Entry 8X98 (electron microscopy, 3.69 A resolution); this record covers chains A and B of the 4 polymer chains in the assembly.

[Chain A]
Protein: Capsid protein VP4
From: Coxsackievirus A16
UniProtKB: A0A2S1BJ89 (A0A2S1BJ89_9ENTO); residues 1-297 here correspond to UniProt positions 566-862 (UniProt number = residue number + 565)
Chain sequence (297 residues; row label = number of the first residue in the row):
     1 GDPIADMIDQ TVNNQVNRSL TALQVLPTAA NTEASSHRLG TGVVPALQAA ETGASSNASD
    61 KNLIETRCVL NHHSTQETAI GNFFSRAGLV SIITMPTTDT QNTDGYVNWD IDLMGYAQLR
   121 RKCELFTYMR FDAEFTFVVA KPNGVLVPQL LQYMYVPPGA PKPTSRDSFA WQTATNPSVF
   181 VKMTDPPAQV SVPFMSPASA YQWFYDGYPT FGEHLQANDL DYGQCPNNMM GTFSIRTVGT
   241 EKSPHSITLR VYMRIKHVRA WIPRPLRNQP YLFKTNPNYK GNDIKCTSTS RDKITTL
Unresolved in the structure: 1-23, 97-103, 212-218, 297

[Chain B]
Protein: Capsid protein VP2
From: Coxsackievirus A16
UniProtKB: A0A2S1BJ89 (A0A2S1BJ89_9ENTO); residues 1-254 here correspond to UniProt positions 70-323 (UniProt number = residue number + 69)
Chain sequence (254 residues; each row starts with the number of its first residue):
     1 SPSAEACGYS DRVAQLTIGN STITTQEAAN IVIAYGEWPE YCPDTDATAV DKPTRPDVSV
    61 NRFFTLDTKS WAKDSKGWYW KFPDVLTEVG VFGQNAQFHY LYRSGFCVHV QCNASKFHQG
   121 ALLVAVLPEY VLGTIAGGTG NENSHPPYAT TQPGQVGAVL THPYVLDAGI PLSQLTVCPH
   181 QWINLRTNNC ATIIVPYMNT VPFDSALNHC NFGLLVIPVV PLDFNAGATS EIPITVTIAP
   241 MCAEFAGLRQ AVKQ
Unresolved in the structure: 1-10, 135-148, 253-254

[Chain A / chain B interface]
Pairs across the interface (45):
  Ala-50(A) / Trp-182(B)
  Glu-51(A) / Trp-182(B)  hydrogen bond (backbone-backbone)
  Glu-51(A) / Asn-188(B)
  Thr-52(A) / Val-32(B)
  Gly-53(A) / His-180(B)
  Tyr-128(A) / Thr-200(B)
  Ser-199(A) / Thr-200(B)  hydrogen bond (side chain-backbone)
  Phe-204(A) / Glu-129(B)
  Phe-204(A) / Val-131(B)  hydrophobic
  Tyr-205(A) / Glu-129(B)  hydrogen bond (backbone-side chain)
  Tyr-205(A) / Asn-208(B)
  Tyr-205(A) / His-209(B)
  Asp-206(A) / Glu-129(B)  hydrogen bond (backbone-side chain)
  Asp-206(A) / Tyr-130(B)
  Asp-206(A) / His-209(B)
  Asp-206(A) / Cys-210(B)  hydrogen bond (backbone-backbone)
  Gly-207(A) / Asn-208(B)
  Tyr-208(A) / Thr-151(B)  hydrogen bond
  Tyr-208(A) / Asn-208(B)  hydrogen bond (backbone-backbone)
  Thr-210(A) / Asn-208(B)
  Phe-211(A) / Asn-208(B)
  Tyr-222(A) / Leu-132(B)
  Tyr-222(A) / Thr-151(B)
  Pro-265(A) / Ile-170(B)  hydrophobic
  Pro-265(A) / Gln-174(B)
  Pro-265(A) / Val-177(B)
  Leu-266(A) / Ile-170(B)
  Leu-266(A) / Pro-171(B)
  Arg-267(A) / Ala-168(B)  hydrogen bond (side chain-backbone)
  Arg-267(A) / Gly-169(B)
  Asn-268(A) / Gly-169(B)  hydrogen bond (backbone-backbone)
  Asn-268(A) / Ile-170(B)
  Asn-268(A) / Pro-171(B)
  Gln-269(A) / Gly-169(B)
  Pro-277(A) / Leu-132(B)
  Pro-277(A) / Ala-168(B)
  Asn-278(A) / Gly-133(B)
  Asn-278(A) / Thr-134(B)  hydrogen bond
  Tyr-279(A) / Thr-134(B)
  Tyr-279(A) / His-162(B)
  Tyr-279(A) / Val-165(B)
  Tyr-279(A) / Asp-167(B)
  Tyr-279(A) / Ala-168(B)
  Tyr-279(A) / Gly-169(B)
  Thr-287(A) / Tyr-164(B)  hydrogen bond (backbone-side chain)
Also at the interface, not in a pair above, chain A (31 interface residues in all): Ala-198, Ala-200, Ile-262, Pro-263, Arg-264, Gly-281, Lys-285, Cys-286
Also at the interface, not in a pair above, chain B (35 interface residues in all): Asn-30, Tyr-35, Tyr-100, Ala-149, Leu-175, Gln-181, Thr-187, Met-198, Asn-199, Val-201

[Summary]
The interface between chain A and chain B involves 31 residues on one side and 35 on the other, with 11
hydrogen bonds. Polar contacts include Ser-199(A)/Thr-200(B), Tyr-205(A)/Glu-129(B) and Asp-206(A)/Glu-129(B).
Here chain A is Capsid protein VP4 and chain B is Capsid protein VP2, both from Coxsackievirus A16. Entry 8X98
(Cryo-EM structure of coxsackievirus A16 mature virion in complex with Fab h1A6.2) was determined by electron
microscopy together with 8X95, 8X96, 8X97, 8X99, 8X9A, 8X9B, 8YTB and 8YTJ from the same study.
